1Y7C - chains A and C of the 4 polymer chains in the assembly; structure by X-ray diffraction, 2.10 A resolution.

== Chain A (and C) ==
Name: Hemoglobin alpha chain
From: Homo sapiens
Notes: chain C of this document is another copy of the same molecule, construct and numbering; everything in this record applies to it too
UniProt: P69905 (HBA_HUMAN); residue numbers follow UniProt; this construct covers 1-141
Chain sequence (141 residues; row label = number of the first residue in the row):
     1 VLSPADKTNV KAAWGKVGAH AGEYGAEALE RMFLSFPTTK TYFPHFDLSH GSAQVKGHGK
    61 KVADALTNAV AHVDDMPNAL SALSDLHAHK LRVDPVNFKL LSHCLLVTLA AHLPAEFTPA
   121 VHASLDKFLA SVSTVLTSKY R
Bound ions: heme Fe near H87 (its only coordinating residue here)
Residues lining bound ligands: heme (HEM): M32, T39, Y42, F43, H45, F46, H58, K61, V62, A65, L66, L83, L86, H87, L91, V93, N97, F98, L101, V132, S133, L136

== Interface between chain A and chain C ==
Residue-residue contacts (4):
  D126(A) with R141(C), salt bridge
  K127(A) with R141(C), hydrogen bond (side chain-backbone)
  R141(A) with D126(C), salt bridge; K127(C), hydrogen bond (backbone-side chain)
Also at the interface, not in a pair above, chain A (5 interface residues in all): A123, A130
Also at the interface, not in a pair above, chain C (5 interface residues in all): A123, A130

== Overview ==
Chain A and chain C each contribute 5 residues to their interface; the contacts include 2 hydrogen bonds and 2
salt bridges. Polar contacts include D126(A)-R141(C) and K127(A)-R141(C). Ligands of chain A: heme.
Chain A and chain C are both Hemoglobin alpha chain (Homo sapiens); the structure, T-To-T(High) quaternary
transitions in human hemoglobin: betaP100A deoxy low-salt (1 test set), was determined by X-ray diffraction
(same publication as 1XXT, 1XY0, 1XZ5, 1XZ7, 1XZU, 1XZV and 45 further entries).
